Entry 8A1W (electron microscopy, 2.56 A resolution); this record covers chains C and E of the 6 polymer chains in the assembly.

# Chain C
Protein: Na(+)-translocating NADH-quinone reductase subunit C
Organism: Vibrio cholerae
Notes: EC 7.2.1.1
Reference sequence: A0A085R7S2 (A0A085R7S2_VIBCL); residue numbers follow UniProt; this construct covers 1-257
Sequence (257 residues; each row starts with the number of its first residue):
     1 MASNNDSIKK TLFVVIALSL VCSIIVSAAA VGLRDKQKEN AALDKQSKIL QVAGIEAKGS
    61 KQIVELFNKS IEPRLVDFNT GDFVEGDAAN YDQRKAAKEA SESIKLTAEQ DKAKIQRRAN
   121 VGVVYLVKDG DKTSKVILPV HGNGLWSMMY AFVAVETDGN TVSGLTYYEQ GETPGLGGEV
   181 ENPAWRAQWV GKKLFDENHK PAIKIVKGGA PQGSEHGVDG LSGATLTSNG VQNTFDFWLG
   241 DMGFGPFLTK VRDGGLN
Unresolved in the structure: 1-6, 255-257
Glycans and other covalent adducts: flavin mononucleotide (FMN) linked to T225

# Chain E
Protein: Na(+)-translocating NADH-quinone reductase subunit E
Organism: Vibrio cholerae
Notes: EC 7.2.1.1
Reference sequence: A0A085QWM0 (A0A085QWM0_VIBCL); residue numbers follow UniProt; this construct covers 1-198
Sequence (198 residues; row label = number of the first residue in the row):
     1 MEHYISLLVK SIFIENMALS FFLGMCTFLA VSKKVKTSFG LGIAVIVVLT ISVPVNNLVY
    61 NLVLKPDALV EGVDLSFLNF ITFIGVIAAL VQILEMILDR FFPPLYNALG IFLPLITVNC
   121 AIFGGVSFMV QRDYSFAESV VYGFGSGVGW MLAIVALAGI REKMKYSDVP PGLRGLGITF
   181 ITAGLMALGF MSFSGVQL
Unresolved in the structure: 1, 197-198

# Interface between chain C and chain E
Pairs across the interface - 7 pairs, chain C then chain E:
  V26(C) with F77(E), hydrophobic
  S27(C) with F77(E)
  A30(C) with F77(E), hydrophobic
  R34(C) with D74(E), salt bridge; F77(E)
  W146(C) with S194(E); G195(E)
Other interface residues (no listed pair), chain C (6 interface residues in all): K98
Other interface residues (no listed pair), chain E (6 interface residues in all): L78, D133

# In short
The chain C/chain E interface involves 6 residues from each chain, with 1 salt bridge. Its one salt-bridged
contact is R34(C)-D74(E).
Chain C is Na(+)-translocating NADH-quinone reductase subunit C and chain E is Na(+)-translocating
NADH-quinone reductase subunit E, both from Vibrio cholerae; the structure, Sodium pumping NADH-quinone
oxidoreductase with substrate Q1, was determined by electron microscopy (same publication as 8A1T, 8A1U, 8A1V,
8A1X, 8A1Y, 8ACW and 8ACY).
